PDB entry 5VVS | electron microscopy, 6.40 A resolution (low resolution: residue-level contacts below are approximate; hydrogen-bond / salt-bridge calls are withheld) | chains A and B of the 15 polymer chains in the assembly

Chain A:
Protein: DNA-directed RNA polymerase II subunit RPB1
Source organism: Saccharomyces cerevisiae (strain ATCC 204508 / S288c)
Notes: EC 2.7.7.6
UniProt: P04050 (RPB1_YEAST); residues 1-1733 here = UniProt positions 1-1733
Sequence (1733 residues; numbered 1 to 1733; the number before each row is that of its first residue):
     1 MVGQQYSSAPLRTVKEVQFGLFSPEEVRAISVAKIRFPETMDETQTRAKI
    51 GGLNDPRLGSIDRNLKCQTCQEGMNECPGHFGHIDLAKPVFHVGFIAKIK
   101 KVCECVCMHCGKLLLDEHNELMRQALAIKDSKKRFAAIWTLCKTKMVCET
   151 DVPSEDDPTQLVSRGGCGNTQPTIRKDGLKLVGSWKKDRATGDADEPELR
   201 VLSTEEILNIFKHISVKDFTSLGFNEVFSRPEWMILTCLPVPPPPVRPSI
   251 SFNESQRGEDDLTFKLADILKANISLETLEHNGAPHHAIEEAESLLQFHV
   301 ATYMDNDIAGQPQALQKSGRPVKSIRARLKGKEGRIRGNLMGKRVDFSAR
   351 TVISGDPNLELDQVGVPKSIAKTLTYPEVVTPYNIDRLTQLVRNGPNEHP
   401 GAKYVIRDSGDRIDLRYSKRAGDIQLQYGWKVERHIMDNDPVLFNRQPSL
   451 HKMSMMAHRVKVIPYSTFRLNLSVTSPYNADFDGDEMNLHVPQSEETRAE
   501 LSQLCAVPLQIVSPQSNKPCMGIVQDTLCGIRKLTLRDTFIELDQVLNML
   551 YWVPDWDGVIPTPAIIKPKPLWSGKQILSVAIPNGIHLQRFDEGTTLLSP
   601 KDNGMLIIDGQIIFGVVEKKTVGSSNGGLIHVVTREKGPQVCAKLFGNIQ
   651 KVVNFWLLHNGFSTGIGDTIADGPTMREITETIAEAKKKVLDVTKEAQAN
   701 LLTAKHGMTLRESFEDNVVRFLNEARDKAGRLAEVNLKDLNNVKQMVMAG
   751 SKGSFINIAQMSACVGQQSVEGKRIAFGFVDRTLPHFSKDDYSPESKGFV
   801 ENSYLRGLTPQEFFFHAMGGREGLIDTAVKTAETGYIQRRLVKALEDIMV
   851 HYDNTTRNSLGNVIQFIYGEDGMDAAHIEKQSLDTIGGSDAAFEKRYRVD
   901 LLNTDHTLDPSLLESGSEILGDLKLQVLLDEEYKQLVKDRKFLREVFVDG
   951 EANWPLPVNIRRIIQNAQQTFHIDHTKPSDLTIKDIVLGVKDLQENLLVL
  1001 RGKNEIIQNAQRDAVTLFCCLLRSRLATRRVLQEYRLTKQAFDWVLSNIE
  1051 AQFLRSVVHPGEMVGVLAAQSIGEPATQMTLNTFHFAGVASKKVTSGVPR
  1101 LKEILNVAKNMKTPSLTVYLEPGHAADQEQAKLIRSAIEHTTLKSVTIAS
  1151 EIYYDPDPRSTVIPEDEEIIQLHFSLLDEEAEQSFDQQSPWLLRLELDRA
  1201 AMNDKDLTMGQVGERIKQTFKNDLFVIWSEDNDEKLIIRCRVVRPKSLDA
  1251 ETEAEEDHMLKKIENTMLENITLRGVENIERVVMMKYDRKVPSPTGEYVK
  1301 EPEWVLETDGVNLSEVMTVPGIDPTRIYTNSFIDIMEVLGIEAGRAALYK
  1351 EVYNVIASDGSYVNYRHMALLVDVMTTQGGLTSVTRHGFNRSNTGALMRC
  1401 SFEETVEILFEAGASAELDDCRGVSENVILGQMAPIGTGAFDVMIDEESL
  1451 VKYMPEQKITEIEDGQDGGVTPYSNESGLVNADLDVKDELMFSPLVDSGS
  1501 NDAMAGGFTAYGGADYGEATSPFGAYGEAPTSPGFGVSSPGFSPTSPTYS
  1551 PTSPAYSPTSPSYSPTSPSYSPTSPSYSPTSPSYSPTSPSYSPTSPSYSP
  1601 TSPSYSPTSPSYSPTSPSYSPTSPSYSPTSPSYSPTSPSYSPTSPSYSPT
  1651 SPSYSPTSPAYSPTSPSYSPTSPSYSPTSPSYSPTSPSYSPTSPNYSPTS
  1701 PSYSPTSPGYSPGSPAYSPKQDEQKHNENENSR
Unresolved in the structure: 1-7, 1463-1733
Metal / ion sites: Zn2+ site 1: C67, E72, C77, P78; Zn2+ site 2: C107, M108, C110
Swiss-Prot annotation at these positions:
  - region: P248 to D260 (Lid loop), N306 to K323 (Rudder loop), P810 to E822 (Bridging helix)
  - binding site (Zn(2+)): C67, C70, C77, H80, C107, C110, C148, C167
  - binding site (Mg(2+)): D481, D483, D485
  - modified residue: T1471 (Phosphothreonine)
  - cross-link (Glycyl lysine isopeptide (Lys-Gly)): K695 (interchain with G-Cter in ubiquitin), K1246 (interchain with G-Cter in ubiquitin), K1350 (interchain with G-Cter in ubiquitin)

Chain B:
Protein: DNA-directed RNA polymerase II subunit RPB2
Source organism: Saccharomyces cerevisiae (strain ATCC 204508 / S288c)
Notes: EC 2.7.7.6
UniProt: P08518 (RPB2_YEAST); numbering as in UniProt (aligned over 1-1224)
Sequence (1224 residues; each row starts with the number of its first residue):
     1 MSDLANSEKYYDEDPYGFEDESAPITAEDSWAVISAFFREKGLVSQQLDS
    51 FNQFVDYTLQDIICEDSTLILEQLAQHTTESDNISRKYEISFGKIYVTKP
   101 MVNESDGVTHALYPQEARLRNLTYSSGLFVDVKKRTYEAIDVPGRELKYE
   151 LIAEESEDDSESGKVFIGRLPIMLRSKNCYLSEATESDLYKLKECPFDMG
   201 GYFIINGSEKVLIAQERSAGNIVQVFKKAAPSPISHVAEIRSALEKGSRF
   251 ISTLQVKLYGREGSSARTIKATLPYIKQDIPIVIIFRALGIIPDGEILEH
   301 ICYDVNDWQMLEMLKPCVEDGFVIQDRETALDFIGRRGTALGIKKEKRIQ
   351 YAKDILQKEFLPHITQLEGFESRKAFFLGYMINRLLLCALDRKDQDDRDH
   401 FGKKRLDLAGPLLAQLFKTLFKKLTKDIFRYMQRTVEEAHDFNMKLAINA
   451 KTITSGLKYALATGNWGEQKKAMSSRAGVSQVLNRYTYSSTLSHLRRTNT
   501 PIGRDGKLAKPRQLHNTHWGLVCPAETPEGQACGLVKNLSLMSCISVGTD
   551 PMPIITFLSEWGMEPLEDYVPHQSPDATRVFVNGVWHGVHRNPARLMETL
   601 RTLRRKGDINPEVSMIRDIREKELKIFTDAGRVYRPLFIVEDDESLGHKE
   651 LKVRKGHIAKLMATEYQDIEGGFEDVEEYTWSSLLNEGLVEYIDAEEEES
   701 ILIAMQPEDLEPAEANEENDLDVDPAKRIRVSHHATTFTHCEIHPSMILG
   751 VAASIIPFPDHNQSPRNTYQSAMGKQAMGVFLTNYNVRMDTMANILYYPQ
   801 KPLGTTRAMEYLKFRELPAGQNAIVAIACYSGYNQEDSMIMNQSSIDRGL
   851 FRSLFFRSYMDQEKKYGMSITETFEKPQRTNTLRMKHGTYDKLDDDGLIA
   901 PGVRVSGEDVIIGKTTPISPDEEELGQRTAYHSKRDASTPLRSTENGIVD
   951 QVLVTTNQDGLKFVKVRVRTTKIPQIGDKFASRHGQKGTIGITYRREDMP
  1001 FTAEGIVPDLIINPHAIPSRMTVAHLIECLLSKVAALSGNEGDASPFTDI
  1051 TVEGISKLLREHGYQSRGFEVMYNGHTGKKLMAQIFFGPTYYQRLRHMVD
  1101 DKIHARARGPMQVLTRQPVEGRSRDGGLRFGEMERDCMIAHGAASFLKER
  1151 LMEASDAFRVHICGICGLMTVIAKLNHNQFECKGCDNKIDIYQIHIPYAA
  1201 KLLFQELMAMNITPRLYTDRSRDF
Unresolved in the structure: 1-17
Metal / ion sites: Zn2+: C1163, C1166

Interface between chain A and chain B:
Pairs across the interface (307):
  S8(A) - N1178(B)
  A9(A) - H1161(B)
  A9(A) - I1191(B)
  A9(A) - Y1192(B)
  A9(A) - Q1193(B)
  P10(A) - I1191(B)
  P10(A) - Y1192(B)
  P10(A) - Q1193(B)
  L11(A) - Q1193(B)
  L11(A) - H1195(B)
  R12(A) - Y1192(B)
  R12(A) - Q1193(B)
  R12(A) - I1194(B)
  R12(A) - T1218(B)
  R12(A) - D1219(B)
  T13(A) - T1218(B)
  V14(A) - I1194(B)
  V14(A) - L1216(B)
  V14(A) - Y1217(B)
  V14(A) - T1218(B)
  K15(A) - Y1217(B)
  K15(A) - T1218(B)
  K15(A) - D1219(B)
  K15(A) - R1220(B)
  E16(A) - R1215(B)
  E16(A) - Y1217(B)
  E16(A) - D1219(B)
  E16(A) - R1220(B)
  E16(A) - S1221(B)
  E16(A) - R1222(B)
  V17(A) - P1214(B)
  V17(A) - R1215(B)
  V17(A) - L1216(B)
  Q18(A) - T1213(B)
  Q18(A) - P1214(B)
  Q18(A) - R1215(B)
  F19(A) - T1213(B)
  F19(A) - P1214(B)
  G20(A) - I1212(B)
  G20(A) - T1213(B)
  L21(A) - N1211(B)
  L21(A) - I1212(B)
  L21(A) - T1213(B)
  F22(A) - L1168(B)
  F22(A) - L1207(B)
  F22(A) - M1208(B)
  F22(A) - N1211(B)
  F22(A) - I1212(B)
  F22(A) - T1213(B)
  F22(A) - P1214(B)
  E26(A) - R1215(B)
  A29(A) - K1183(B)
  I30(A) - K1183(B)
  S31(A) - K1183(B)
  V32(A) - K1183(B)
  D42(A) - E922(B)
  Q45(A) - E922(B)
  T46(A) - E922(B)
  R47(A) - E922(B)
  R47(A) - E923(B)
  Q68(A) - I1172(B)
  Q68(A) - A1173(B)
  C70(A) - A1173(B)
  E72(A) - A1173(B)
  M74(A) - R1116(B)
  N75(A) - R1116(B)
  N75(A) - F1158(B)
  E76(A) - F1158(B)
  E76(A) - R1159(B)
  C77(A) - F1158(B)
  P78(A) - F1158(B)
  F81(A) - Q1205(B)
  F81(A) - M1208(B)
  F228(A) - R1215(B)
  L236(A) - N1211(B)
  L239(A) - N1211(B)
  P240(A) - M1208(B)
  P240(A) - A1209(B)
  P240(A) - N1211(B)
  P245(A) - L1114(B)
  V246(A) - Q1205(B)
  P248(A) - L1114(B)
  E254(A) - R884(B)
  E254(A) - E924(B)
  E254(A) - R935(B)
  S255(A) - E924(B)
  Q256(A) - E924(B)
  L315(A) - K471(B)
  G319(A) - K470(B)
  P321(A) - K471(B)
  L329(A) - E1206(B)
  R337(A) - R1129(B)
  G338(A) - R1129(B)
  N339(A) - T1115(B)
  N339(A) - Q1117(B)
  L340(A) - L1203(B)
  M341(A) - R1129(B)
  M341(A) - F1130(B)
  M341(A) - R1135(B)
  G342(A) - R1129(B)
  G342(A) - F1130(B)
  K343(A) - Q1117(B)
  K343(A) - L1128(B)
  K343(A) - R1129(B)
  K343(A) - F1130(B)
  K343(A) - D1156(B)
  K343(A) - A1199(B)
  R344(A) - Q1117(B)
  R344(A) - P1118(B)
  R344(A) - E1120(B)
  R344(A) - G1127(B)
  R344(A) - L1128(B)
  R344(A) - R1129(B)
  R344(A) - S1155(B)
  V345(A) - R1106(B)
  V345(A) - L1128(B)
  V345(A) - R1150(B)
  D346(A) - R1106(B)
  D346(A) - A1107(B)
  D346(A) - R1108(B)
  D346(A) - P1118(B)
  D346(A) - A1154(B)
  F347(A) - R1106(B)
  F347(A) - A1107(B)
  F347(A) - R1108(B)
  F347(A) - A1154(B)
  S348(A) - A1105(B)
  S348(A) - R1106(B)
  S348(A) - L1128(B)
  A349(A) - H1104(B)
  A349(A) - A1105(B)
  A349(A) - L1128(B)
  R350(A) - K1102(B)
  R350(A) - I1103(B)
  R350(A) - H1104(B)
  R350(A) - L1128(B)
  T351(A) - I1103(B)
  T351(A) - H1104(B)
  V352(A) - V1099(B)
  V352(A) - K1102(B)
  V352(A) - I1103(B)
  P357(A) - S831(B)
  P357(A) - G832(B)
  P357(A) - Y833(B)
  N358(A) - Y833(B)
  T373(A) - A1105(B)
  L374(A) - R1106(B)
  L374(A) - A1107(B)
  L443(A) - F1146(B)
  N445(A) - E1134(B)
  Q447(A) - M1133(B)
  S449(A) - M1133(B)
  L450(A) - M1133(B)
  K452(A) - A1140(B)
  K452(A) - H1141(B)
  S466(A) - I1103(B)
  R469(A) - G991(B)
  L472(A) - G832(B)
  L472(A) - Q835(B)
  D481(A) - D837(B)
  F482(A) - E836(B)
  F482(A) - D837(B)
  D483(A) - D837(B)
  D483(A) - K979(B)
  D483(A) - K987(B)
  E486(A) - K1102(B)
  L489(A) - L1128(B)
  H490(A) - L1128(B)
  H490(A) - E1134(B)
  H490(A) - F1146(B)
  V491(A) - R1150(B)
  P492(A) - F1146(B)
  P492(A) - E1149(B)
  P492(A) - R1150(B)
  Q493(A) - E1149(B)
  Q493(A) - R1150(B)
  S494(A) - E1149(B)
  T497(A) - F1146(B)
  T497(A) - E1149(B)
  E500(A) - S1145(B)
  L504(A) - A1143(B)
  C505(A) - H1141(B)
  V524(A) - Q835(B)
  Q525(A) - Q835(B)
  Q525(A) - E836(B)
  Q525(A) - H1015(B)
  D526(A) - C829(B)
  D526(A) - Q835(B)
  D526(A) - N1013(B)
  D526(A) - H1015(B)
  L658(A) - Y830(B)
  L658(A) - S831(B)
  H659(A) - N1074(B)
  H659(A) - L1081(B)
  N660(A) - A1083(B)
  G661(A) - A1083(B)
  F662(A) - A828(B)
  F662(A) - C829(B)
  F662(A) - P1014(B)
  F662(A) - A1083(B)
  S663(A) - I827(B)
  S663(A) - Q1084(B)
  S663(A) - I1085(B)
  S663(A) - F1086(B)
  T664(A) - I827(B)
  T664(A) - P1014(B)
  T664(A) - I1017(B)
  T664(A) - F1069(B)
  T664(A) - F1086(B)
  G665(A) - F1069(B)
  G665(A) - F1086(B)
  I666(A) - L1026(B)
  I666(A) - L1030(B)
  I666(A) - F1086(B)
  G667(A) - R1067(B)
  G667(A) - F1069(B)
  D668(A) - F1069(B)
  I670(A) - R1067(B)
  M746(A) - P1018(B)
  K752(A) - H1015(B)
  K752(A) - P1018(B)
  G753(A) - P1018(B)
  N757(A) - P1018(B)
  N757(A) - S1019(B)
  N757(A) - M1021(B)
  M761(A) - M1021(B)
  M761(A) - V1023(B)
  G778(A) - N516(B)
  F779(A) - N516(B)
  F779(A) - T517(B)
  F779(A) - E698(B)
  R782(A) - E698(B)
  R782(A) - E699(B)
  R782(A) - I701(B)
  R782(A) - L702(B)
  T783(A) - N516(B)
  L784(A) - W519(B)
  P785(A) - W519(B)
  P785(A) - E698(B)
  P785(A) - L702(B)
  P785(A) - I703(B)
  H786(A) - W519(B)
  H786(A) - I703(B)
  H786(A) - A704(B)
  H786(A) - M705(B)
  K789(A) - E699(B)
  N802(A) - I729(B)
  Y804(A) - H761(B)
  Y804(A) - N762(B)
  Y804(A) - Q763(B)
  L805(A) - H761(B)
  L805(A) - V1023(B)
  R806(A) - R728(B)
  R806(A) - H761(B)
  G807(A) - D760(B)
  G807(A) - H761(B)
  L808(A) - D760(B)
  L808(A) - F1047(B)
  T809(A) - I729(B)
  T809(A) - F1047(B)
  P810(A) - M705(B)
  P810(A) - P745(B)
  P810(A) - F1047(B)
  Q811(A) - M705(B)
  E812(A) - I729(B)
  F813(A) - P759(B)
  F813(A) - D760(B)
  F813(A) - N762(B)
  F813(A) - S764(B)
  F814(A) - L514(B)
  F814(A) - W519(B)
  H816(A) - Q763(B)
  H816(A) - S764(B)
  H816(A) - P765(B)
  R821(A) - R512(B)
  R821(A) - Q513(B)
  R821(A) - L514(B)
  R821(A) - G534(B)
  L824(A) - P765(B)
  L824(A) - Y769(B)
  I825(A) - L508(B)
  I825(A) - A509(B)
  I825(A) - C533(B)
  A828(A) - L508(B)
  V829(A) - L508(B)
  R839(A) - E1132(B)
  M1063(A) - I1139(B)
  V1066(A) - D1136(B)
  V1066(A) - I1139(B)
  V1066(A) - A1140(B)
  L1067(A) - A1140(B)
  Q1070(A) - A1140(B)
  L1409(A) - M1210(B)
  L1409(A) - I1212(B)
  R1422(A) - R1220(B)
  V1428(A) - L1147(B)
  V1428(A) - L1151(B)
  L1430(A) - P1197(B)
  G1431(A) - K1148(B)
  G1431(A) - L1151(B)
  G1431(A) - M1152(B)
  G1431(A) - P1197(B)
  M1433(A) - A1144(B)
  M1433(A) - S1145(B)
  M1433(A) - K1148(B)
  T1438(A) - G1142(B)
  T1438(A) - A1144(B)
Other interface residues (no listed pair), chain A (167 interface residues in all): G79, H80, P242, R335, I370, M455, T467, K533, N654, T669, Q760, F787, E801, A817, V842, V1406, Q1432, I1436, G1437
Other interface residues (no listed pair), chain B (152 interface residues in all): H515, N767, S919, I976, T989, M1082, G1109, C1137, V1171, F1180, K1201

Summary:
167 residues of chain A and 152 residues of chain B are in contact. C67(A), E72(A), C77(A) and P78(A)
coordinate Zn2+ site 1. Curated annotation (UniProt) lists 8 Zn2+-binding residues and 3 Mg2+-binding residues
on chain A.
Chain A is DNA-directed RNA polymerase II subunit RPB1 and chain B is DNA-directed RNA polymerase II subunit
RPB2, both from Saccharomyces cerevisiae (strain ATCC 204508 / S288c); the structure, RNA pol II elongation
complex, was determined by electron microscopy, deposited together with 5VVR.
